Entry 3HU6 (X-ray diffraction, 2.70 A resolution); this record covers chains B and D of the 4 polymer chains in the assembly.

[Chain B]
Protein: Speckle-type POZ protein
From: Homo sapiens
UniProt: O43791 (SPOP_HUMAN); residues 28-329 here = UniProt positions 28-329
Amino-acid sequence (312 residues; row label = number of the first residue in the row):
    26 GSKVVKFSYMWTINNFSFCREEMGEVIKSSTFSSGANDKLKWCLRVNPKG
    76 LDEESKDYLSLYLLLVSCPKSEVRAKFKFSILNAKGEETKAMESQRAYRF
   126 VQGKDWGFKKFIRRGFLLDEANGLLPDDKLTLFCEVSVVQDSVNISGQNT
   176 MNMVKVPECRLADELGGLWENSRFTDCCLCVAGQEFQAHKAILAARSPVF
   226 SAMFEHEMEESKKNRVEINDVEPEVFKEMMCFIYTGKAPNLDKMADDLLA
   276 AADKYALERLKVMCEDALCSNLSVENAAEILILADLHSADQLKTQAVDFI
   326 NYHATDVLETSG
Disordered / not traced: 26, 61-63, 96, 109, 168-177, 232-237, 330-337
Differences from the reference sequence: expression tag (26-27); engineered mutation Gly140 (Asp in O43791); linker (330-337)
Curated features (UniProtKB/Swiss-Prot):
  - region: Tyr123 to Phe133 (Important for binding substrate proteins), Leu186 to Ile217 (Important for homodimerization)
  - natural variant: Tyr83 (Y83C: In NSDVS2), Arg121 (R121Q: In NSDVS1), Gly132 (G132V: In NSDVS2), Arg138 (R138C: In NSDVS2), Asp144 (D144N: In NSDVS1)
  - mutagenesis: Tyr87 (Y87A: Strongly reduced affinity for substrate proteins), Tyr123 (Y123A: Strongly reduced affinity for substrate proteins), Asp130 (D130A: Strongly reduced affinity for substrate proteins), Trp131 (W131A: Strongly reduced affinity for substrate proteins), Phe133 (F133A: Strongly reduced affinity for substrate proteins), Leu186 (L186D: Strongly reduced homodimerization. Reduces the activity of the cullin-RING-based BCR (BTB-CUL3-RBX1) E3 ubiquitin-protein ligase complex), Leu190 (L190D: Strongly reduced homodimerization. Reduces the activity of the cullin-RING-based BCR (BTB-CUL3-RBX1) E3 ubiquitin-protein ligase complex), Leu193 (L193D: Strongly reduced homodimerization. Reduces the activity of the cullin-RING-based BCR (BTB-CUL3-RBX1) E3 ubiquitin-protein ligase complex), Ile217 (I217K: Strongly reduced homodimerization. Reduces the activity of the cullin-RING-based BCR (BTB-CUL3-RBX1) E3 ubiquitin-protein ligase complex)
From the paper describing this entry:
  - mutagenesis - D130A, W131A: decreased binding to Puc
  - mutagenesis - L186D/L190D/L193D/I217K: unchanged binding to Cul3ntd
  - mutagenesis - L186D/L190D/L193D/I217K: decreased catalytic activity on His-Puc

[Chain D]
Protein: Puckered
Notes: EC 3.1.3.-, 3.1.3.16, 3.1.3.48
UniProt: Q9VHV8 (Q9VHV8_DROME); residue numbers follow UniProt; this construct covers 96-102
Amino-acid sequence (7 residues; each row starts with the number of its first residue):
    96 DEVTSTT
Disordered / not traced: 96

[Interface between chain B and chain D]
Residue-residue contacts - 19 pairs, chain B then chain D:
  Leu76(B) - Thr101(D)
  Tyr87(B) - Thr99(D)
  Phe102(B) - Val98(D)  hydrophobic
  Ser119(B) - Val98(D)
  Tyr123(B) - Val98(D)
  Lys129(B) - Ser100(D)  hydrogen bond
  Lys129(B) - Thr102(D)  hydrogen bond (side chain-backbone)
  Asp130(B) - Ser100(D)  hydrogen bond (backbone-side chain)
  Asp130(B) - Thr101(D)  hydrogen bond
  Asp130(B) - Thr102(D)  hydrogen bond (side chain-backbone)
  Trp131(B) - Val98(D)  hydrophobic
  Trp131(B) - Thr99(D)
  Trp131(B) - Ser100(D)
  Gly132(B) - Glu97(D)
  Gly132(B) - Val98(D)
  Gly132(B) - Thr99(D)  hydrogen bond (backbone-backbone)
  Phe133(B) - Glu97(D)
  Phe133(B) - Val98(D)  hydrophobic
  Lys134(B) - Thr99(D)
Interface residues without a listed pair, chain B (14 interface residues in all): Met117, Gln120, Gly128

[Summary]
Chain B and chain D form an interface of 14 and 6 residues respectively, with 6 hydrogen bonds. Polar pairs
include Lys129(B)-Ser100(D), Lys129(B)-Thr102(D) and Asp130(B)-Ser100(D). From UniProt: 9 mutagenesis sites on
chain B. The paper reports that D130A and W131A of chain B reduce binding to Puc; L186D/L190D/L193D/I217K of
chain B reduce catalytic activity on His-Puc.
Chain B is Speckle-type POZ protein (Homo sapiens) and chain D is Puckered; the structure, Structures of
SPOP-Substrate Complexes: Insights into Molecular Architectures of BTB-Cul3 Ubiquitin Ligases:
SPOPMATHx/BTB/3-box-PucSBC1, was determined by X-ray diffraction together with 3HQH, 3HQI, 3HQL, 3HQM, 3HSV,
3HVE, 3IVQ and 3IVV from the same study.
